PDB entry 5VT0 | electron microscopy, 3.78 A resolution | chains J and R of the 7 polymer chains in the assembly

[Chain J]
Molecule: DNA-directed RNA polymerase subunit beta'
From: Escherichia coli (strain K12)
Notes: EC 2.7.7.6
UniProtKB: P0A8T7 (RPOC_ECOLI); numbering as in UniProt (aligned over 1-1407)
Amino-acid sequence (1407 residues; row label = number of the first residue in the row):
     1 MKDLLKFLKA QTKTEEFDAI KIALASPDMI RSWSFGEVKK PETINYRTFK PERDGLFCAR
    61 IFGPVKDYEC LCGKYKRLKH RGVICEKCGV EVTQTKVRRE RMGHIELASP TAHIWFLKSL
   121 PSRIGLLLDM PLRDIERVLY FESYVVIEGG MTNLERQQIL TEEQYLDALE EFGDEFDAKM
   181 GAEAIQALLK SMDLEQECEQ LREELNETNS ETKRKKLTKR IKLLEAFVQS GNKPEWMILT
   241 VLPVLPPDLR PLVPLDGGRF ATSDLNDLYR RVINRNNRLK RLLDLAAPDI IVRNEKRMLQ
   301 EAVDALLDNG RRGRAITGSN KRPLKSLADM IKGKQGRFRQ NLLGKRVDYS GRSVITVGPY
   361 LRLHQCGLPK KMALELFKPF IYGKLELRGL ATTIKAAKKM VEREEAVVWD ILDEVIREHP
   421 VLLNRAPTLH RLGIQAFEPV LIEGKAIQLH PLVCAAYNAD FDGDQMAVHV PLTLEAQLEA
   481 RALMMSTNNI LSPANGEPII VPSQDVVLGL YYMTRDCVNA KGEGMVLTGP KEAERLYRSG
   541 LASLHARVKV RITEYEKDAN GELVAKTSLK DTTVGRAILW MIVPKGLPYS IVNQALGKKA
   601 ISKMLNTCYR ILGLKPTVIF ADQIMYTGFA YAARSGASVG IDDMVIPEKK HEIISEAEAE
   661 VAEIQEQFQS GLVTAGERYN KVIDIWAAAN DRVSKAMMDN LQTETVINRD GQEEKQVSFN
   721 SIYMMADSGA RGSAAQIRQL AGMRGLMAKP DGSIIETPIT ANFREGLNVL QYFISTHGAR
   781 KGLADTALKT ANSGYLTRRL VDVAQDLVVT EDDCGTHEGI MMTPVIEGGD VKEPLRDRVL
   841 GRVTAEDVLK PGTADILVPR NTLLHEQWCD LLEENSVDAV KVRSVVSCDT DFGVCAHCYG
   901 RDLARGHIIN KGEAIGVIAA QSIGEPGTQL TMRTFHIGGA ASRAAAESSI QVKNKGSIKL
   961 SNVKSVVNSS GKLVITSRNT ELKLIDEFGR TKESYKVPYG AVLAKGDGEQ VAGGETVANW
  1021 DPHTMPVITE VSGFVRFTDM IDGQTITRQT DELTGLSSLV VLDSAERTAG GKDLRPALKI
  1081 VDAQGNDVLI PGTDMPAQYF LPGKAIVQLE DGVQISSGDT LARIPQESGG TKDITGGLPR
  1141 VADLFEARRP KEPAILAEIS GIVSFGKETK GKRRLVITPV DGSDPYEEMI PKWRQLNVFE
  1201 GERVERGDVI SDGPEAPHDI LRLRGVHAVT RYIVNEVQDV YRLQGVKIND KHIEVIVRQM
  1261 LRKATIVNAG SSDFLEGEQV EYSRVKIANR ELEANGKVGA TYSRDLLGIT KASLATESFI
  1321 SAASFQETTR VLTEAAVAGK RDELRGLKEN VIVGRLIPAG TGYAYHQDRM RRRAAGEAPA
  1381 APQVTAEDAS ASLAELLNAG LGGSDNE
Disordered / not traced: 1-15, 932-947, 1127-1136, 1376-1407
Metal / ion sites: Zn2+ site 1: Cys-70, Cys-72, Cys-85, Cys-88; Mg2+: Asp-460, Asp-462, Asp-464; Zn2+ site 2: Cys-888, Cys-895, Cys-898
Curated features (UniProtKB/Swiss-Prot):
  - binding site (Zn(2+)): Cys-70, Cys-72, Cys-85, Cys-88, Cys-814, Cys-888, Cys-895, Cys-898
  - binding site (Mg(2+)): Asp-460, Asp-462, Asp-464
  - modified residue: Lys-983 (N6-acetyllysine)

[Chain R]
Molecule: Escherichia coli 6S RNA derivative
Sequence (144 nucleotides; numbered 21 to 164; the number before each row is that of its first residue):
    21 GGACUCCCAG UCGGCACAUG CGAUAUUUCA UACCACAAGA AUGUGGCGCU CCGCGGUUGG
    81 UGAGCAUGCU CGGUCCGUCC GAGAAGCCUU AAAACUGCGA CGACACAUUC ACCUUGAACC
   141 AAGGCGUGUA CCGUUACAGG GGUC
Disordered / not traced: 21-31, 48-57, 154-164
From the paper describing this entry:
  - mutagenesis - A131C, A131G: unchanged binding to RNAP

[Interface between chain J and chain R]
Pairs across the interface (29):
  Tyr-46(J) with A123(R), hydrogen bond to the phosphate
  Arg-47(J) with G122(R), sugar contact
  Thr-48(J) with C71(R), phosphate contact
  Lys-50(J) with U70(R), sugar contact; C71(R), salt bridge to the phosphate
  Arg-53(J) with C69(R), base contact
  Leu-71(J) with C69(R), sugar contact
  Lys-87(J) with C69(R), salt bridge to the phosphate
  Cys-88(J) with C69(R), sugar contact
  Leu-120(J) with A38(R), sugar contact; G148(R), base contact
  Lys-216(J) with A150(R), salt bridge to the phosphate
  Arg-311(J) with U39(R), salt bridge to the phosphate
  Lys-334(J) with G42(R), salt bridge to the phosphate
  Arg-346(J) with U46(R), salt bridge to the phosphate
  Arg-352(J) with A45(R), hydrogen bond to the sugar; U46(R), sugar contact
  Ala-426(J) with U44(R), base contact; A45(R), sugar contact
  Pro-427(J) with U44(R), base contact
  Gln-465(J) with U46(R), sugar contact
  Thr-790(J) with A43(R), base contact
  Ala-791(J) with A43(R), sugar contact
  Tyr-795(J) with G40(R), hydrogen bond to the sugar; C41(R), sugar contact
  Arg-798(J) with C41(R), salt bridge to the phosphate
  Arg-1148(J) with G146(R), sugar contact; U147(R), sugar contact
  Gln-1326(J) with G40(R), sugar contact
Other interface residues (no listed pair), chain J (30 interface residues in all): Cys-72, Gly-73, Lys-74, Lys-321, Arg-339, Asn-792, Glu-1327
Other interface residues (no listed pair), chain R (23 interface residues in all): A114, C115, C121, C140, U149
The authors on this interface:
  - interface residues, chain R: C69(R)

[In short]
The interface between chain J and chain R involves 30 residues on one side and 23 on the other, with 3
hydrogen bonds and 7 salt bridges. Polar pairs include Arg-352(J)/A45(R), Tyr-795(J)/G40(R) and
Tyr-46(J)/A123(R). From the paper: A131C and A131G of chain R leave binding to RNAP unchanged; the interface
residue C69(R).
Chain J is DNA-directed RNA polymerase subunit beta' (Escherichia coli (strain K12)) and chain R is
Escherichia coli 6S RNA derivative; the structure, Escherichia coli 6S RNA derivative in complex with
Escherichia coli RNA polymerase sigma70-holoenzyme, was determined by electron microscopy.
